1MKW - chains L and H; structure by X-ray diffraction, 2.30 A resolution.

Chain L:
Protein: Alpha-thrombin
From: Bos taurus
Notes: EC 3.4.21.5
UniProt: P00735 (THRB_BOVIN); the construct lacks a stretch of the UniProt sequence, so the offset changes along the chain: -17 to 0 = UniProt 318-335; 1-14 = UniProt 339-352
Sequence (49 residues; numbered -17 to 16 plus 15 insertion-coded residues; the number before each row is that of its first residue; a row labelled like 14A-14L holds insertion residues (14A, then the next letters in order); numbers below 1 keep their minus sign (Thr-17 is residue -17)):
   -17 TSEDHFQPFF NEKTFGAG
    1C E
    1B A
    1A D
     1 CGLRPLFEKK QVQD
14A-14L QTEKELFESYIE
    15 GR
Not modelled in the structure: -17 to 0, 15-16
Swiss-Prot annotation at these positions:
  - site: Arg16 (Cleavage)

Chain H:
Protein: Alpha-thrombin
From: Bos taurus
Notes: EC 3.4.21.5
UniProt: P00735 (THRB_BOVIN); the construct lacks a stretch of the UniProt sequence and is renumbered around it, so the offset changes along the chain: 16-36 = UniProt 367-387; 37-60 = UniProt 389-412; 61-77 = UniProt 422-438; 78-97 = UniProt 440-459; 7 more segments
Sequence (259 residues; numbered 16 to 247 plus 28 insertion-coded residues; 1 number in that range is skipped by the numbering (no residue carries it; nothing is unmodelled there); the number before each row is that of its first residue; a row labelled like 60A-60I holds insertion residues (60A, then the next letters in order)):
    16 IVEGQDAEVG LSPWQVMLFR K
   36A S
    37 PQELLCGASL ISDRWVLTAA HCLL
60A-60I YPPWDKNFT
    61 VDDLLVRIGK HSRTRYE
   77A R
    78 KVEKISMLDK IYIHPRYNWK
   97A E
    98 NLDRDIALLK LKRPIELSDY IHPVCLPDKQ TA
129A-129C AKL
   130 LHAGFKGRVT GWGNRRETWT
149A-149E TSVAE
   150 VQPSVLQVVN LPLVERPVCK ASTRIRITDN MFCAG
  184A Y
   185 KP
186A-186D GEGK
   187 RGDACEGDSG GPFVMKSP
204A-204B YN
   205 NRWYQMGIVS WGE
   219 GCD
  221A R
   222 DGKYGFYTHV FRLKKWIQKV IDRLGS
Not modelled in the structure: 244-247
Disulfide bonds: Cys42-Cys58, Cys168-Cys182, Cys191-Cys220
Swiss-Prot annotation at these positions:
  - region: Ala183 to Val200 (High affinity receptor-binding region which is also known as the TP508 peptide)
  - active site (Charge relay system): His57, Asp102, Ser195
  - glycosylation: Asn60G (N-linked (GlcNAc...) asparagine)
From the paper describing this entry:
  - conformationally variable residues: His57, Glu192, Ser195
  - catalytic residues: His57, Ser195 (citing earlier work)

How chain L and chain H interact:
Pairs across the interface - 58 pairs, chain L then chain H:
  Cys1(L) with Pro120(H); Val121(H); Cys122(H), disulfide; Arg206(H), hydrogen bond (backbone-side chain)
  Asp1A(L) with His119(H), hydrogen bond (backbone-side chain); Arg206(H)
  Ala1B(L) with Arg206(H), hydrogen bond (backbone-side chain)
  Gly2(L) with Trp29(H); His119(H); Pro120(H), hydrogen bond (backbone-backbone); Val121(H); Cys122(H); Arg206(H); Trp207(H), hydrogen bond (backbone-backbone)
  Leu3(L) with His119(H), hydrogen bond (backbone-side chain); Arg206(H)
  Arg4(L) with Gly25(H); Leu26(H), hydrogen bond (side chain-backbone); Pro28(H); Trp29(H); Arg137(H); Trp207(H)
  Pro5(L) with Ser115(H); Asp116(H); His119(H)
  Phe7(L) with Glu23(H); Val24(H); Gly25(H); Leu26(H)
  Glu8(L) with Lys202(H), salt bridge; Asn205(H); Trp207(H), hydrogen bond
  Lys9(L) with His119(H)
  Asp14(L) with Glu23(H); Leu26(H); Arg137(H), salt bridge; Trp207(H)
  Gln14A(L) with Glu23(H), hydrogen bond (backbone-side chain)
  Thr14B(L) with Gln20(H); Arg137(H), hydrogen bond; Asn159(H)
  Glu14C(L) with Arg137(H); Lys202(H), salt bridge
  Glu14E(L) with Lys135(H), salt bridge; Asn159(H); Tyr184A(H)
  Leu14F(L) with Lys135(H); Gly136(H); Arg137(H); Asn159(H); Trp207(H), hydrophobic
  Phe14G(L) with Lys202(H); Pro204(H), hydrophobic
  Ser14I(L) with Gly133(H); Phe134(H); Lys135(H), hydrogen bond (side chain-backbone)
  Tyr14J(L) with Phe134(H); Lys202(H), hydrogen bond (side chain-backbone)
Interface residues without a listed pair, chain L (20 interface residues in all): Leu6
Interface residues without a listed pair, chain H (27 interface residues in all): Tyr117, Met201
Inter-chain disulfides: Cys1(L)-Cys122(H)

Overview:
20 residues of chain L and 27 residues of chain H are in contact; the contacts include 1 disulfide bond, 12
hydrogen bonds and 4 salt bridges. Polar contacts include Glu8(L)-Lys202(H), Glu14E(L)-Lys135(H) and
Asp14(L)-Arg137(H). UniProt lists 3 active-site residues on chain H. The paper reports catalytic residues
His57(H) and Ser195(H); conformational variability at His57(H), Glu192(H) and Ser195(H).
Here chain L is Alpha-thrombin and chain H is Alpha-thrombin, both from Bos taurus. Entry 1MKW (The co-crystal
structure of unliganded bovine alpha-thrombin and prethrombin-2: movement of the yppw segment and active ...)
was determined by X-ray diffraction together with 1MKX from the same study.
